PDB entry 6KUI | X-ray diffraction, 2.33 A resolution | chains A and B of the 3 polymer chains in the assembly

== Chain A (and B) ==
Protein: ATP-dependent protease subunit HslV
From: Staphylococcus aureus (strain Mu50 / ATCC 700699)
Notes: EC 3.4.25.2; chain B of this document is another copy of the same molecule, construct and numbering; everything in this record applies to it too
Reference sequence: P65796 (HSLV_STAAM); residues 1-181 here = UniProt positions 1-181
Chain sequence (198 residues; row label = number of the first residue in the row; numbers below 1 keep their minus sign (Met-16 is residue -16)):
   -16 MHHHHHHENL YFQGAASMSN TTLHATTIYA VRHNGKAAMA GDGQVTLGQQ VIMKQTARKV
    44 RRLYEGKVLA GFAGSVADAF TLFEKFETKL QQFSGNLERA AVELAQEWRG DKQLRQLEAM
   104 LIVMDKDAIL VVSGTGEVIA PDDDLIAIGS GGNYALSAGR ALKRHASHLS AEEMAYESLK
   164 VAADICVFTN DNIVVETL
Unresolved in the structure: -16 to 8, 99 (chain B: -16 to 8)
Sequence notes: expression tag (-16 to 0)
From the paper describing this entry:
  - catalytic residues: Thr9
  - mutagenesis - T9A: abolished catalytic activity
  - catalytic residues: Asp25, Lys42, Ser133 (by similarity / conservation)
  - conformationally variable residues (order/disorder transition): Thr9
  - mutagenesis - S2A, H7A: decreased catalytic activity
  - mutagenesis - T4A/T5A: unchanged catalytic activity

== How chain A and chain B interact ==
Contacting residue pairs (23; chain A residue first):
  Gln27(A) with Val170(B)
  Thr29(A) with Val170(B)
  Gln33(A) with Ile168(B); Cys169(B); Val170(B), hydrogen bond (backbone-backbone)
  Val34(A) with Tyr137(B); Ile168(B)
  Ile35(A) with Asp167(B); Ile168(B), hydrogen bond (backbone-backbone); Val170(B), hydrophobic
  Gln38(A) with Asp167(B)
  Tyr137(A) with Val34(B)
  Asp167(A) with Ile35(B); Gln38(B), hydrogen bond
  Ile168(A) with Gln33(B); Val34(B); Ile35(B), hydrogen bond (backbone-backbone)
  Cys169(A) with Gln33(B)
  Val170(A) with Gln27(B); Thr29(B); Gln33(B), hydrogen bond (backbone-backbone); Ile35(B), hydrophobic; Val170(B)
Other interface residues (no listed pair), chain A (13 interface residues in all): Gln32, Phe171
Other interface residues (no listed pair), chain B (14 interface residues in all): Gln32, Ala166, Phe171

== In short ==
13 residues of chain A and 14 residues of chain B are in contact, with 5 hydrogen bonds. Among the polar pairs
are Asp167(A)-Gln38(B), Gln33(A)-Val170(B) and Ile35(A)-Ile168(B). From the paper: catalytic residues Thr9(A),
Asp25(A) and Lys42(A) among others; S2A and H7A of chain A reduce catalytic activity; 4 substitutions were
tested in all.
Both chains are ATP-dependent protease subunit HslV (Staphylococcus aureus (strain Mu50 / ATCC 700699)). Entry
6KUI (Active conformation of HslV from Staphylococcus aureus) was determined by X-ray diffraction, deposited
together with 6KR1 and 6KWW.
